PDB entry 3DBR | X-ray diffraction, 3.05 A resolution | chains E and F of the 3 polymer chains in the assembly

== Chain E ==
Name: NEDD8-activating enzyme E1 regulatory subunit
Source organism: Homo sapiens
UniProt: Q13564 (ULA1_HUMAN); numbering as in UniProt; present here: 1-253, 259-534
Amino-acid sequence (531 residues; row label = number of the first residue in the row; note: 5 numbers in that range are skipped by the numbering (no residue carries them; nothing is unmodelled there); numbers below 1 keep their minus sign (Gly-1 is residue -1)):
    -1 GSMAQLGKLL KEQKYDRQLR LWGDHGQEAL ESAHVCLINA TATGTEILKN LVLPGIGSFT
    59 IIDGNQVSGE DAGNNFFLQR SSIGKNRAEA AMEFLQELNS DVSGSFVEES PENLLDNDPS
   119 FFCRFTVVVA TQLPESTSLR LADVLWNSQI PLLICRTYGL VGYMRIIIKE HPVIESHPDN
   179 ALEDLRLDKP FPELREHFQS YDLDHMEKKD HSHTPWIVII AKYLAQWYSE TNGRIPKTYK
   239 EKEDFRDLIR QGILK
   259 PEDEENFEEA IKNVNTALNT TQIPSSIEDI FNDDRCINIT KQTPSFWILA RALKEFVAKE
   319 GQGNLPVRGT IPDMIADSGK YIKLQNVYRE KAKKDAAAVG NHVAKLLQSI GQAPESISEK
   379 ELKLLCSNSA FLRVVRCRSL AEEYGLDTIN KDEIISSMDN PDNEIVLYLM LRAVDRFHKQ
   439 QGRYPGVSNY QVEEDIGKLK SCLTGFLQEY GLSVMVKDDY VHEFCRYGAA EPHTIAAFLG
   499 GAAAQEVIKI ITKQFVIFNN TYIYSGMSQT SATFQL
Not modelled in the structure: -1 to 5, 202-210
Construct notes: expression tag (-1 to 0)
Curated features (UniProtKB/Swiss-Prot):
  - region: Asp331 to Asn344 (Interaction with UBA3)
  - site: His211 (Interaction with UBA3)
  - modified residue: Ala2 (N-acetylalanine), Lys6 (N6-acetyllysine), Lys341 (N6-acetyllysine)
  - natural variant: Leu49 (L49F: In NEDFIH; uncertain significance), Arg85 (R85Q: In NEDFIH; uncertain significance), Cys294 (C294W: In NEDFIH; uncertain significance), Arg430 (R430Q: In NEDFIH; uncertain significance)
  - mutagenesis: Asp331 (D331A: Impairs the formation of the NEDD8-UBA3 thioester)

== Chain F ==
Name: NEDD8-activating enzyme E1 catalytic subunit
Source organism: Homo sapiens
Notes: EC 6.3.2.-
UniProt: Q8TBC4 (UBA3_HUMAN); residues 12-442 here correspond to UniProt positions 33-463 (UniProt number = residue number + 21)
Amino-acid sequence (434 residues; numbered 9 to 442; the number before each row is that of its first residue):
     9 MKLDWEGRWN HVKKFLERSG PFTHPDFEPS TESLQFLLDT CKVLVIGAGG LGCELLKNLA
    69 LSGFRQIHVI DMDTIDVSNL NRQFLFRPKD IGRPKAEVAA EFLNDRVPNC NVVPHFNKIQ
   129 DFNDTFYRQF HIIVCGLDSI IARRWINGML ISLLNYEDGV LDPSSIVPLI DGGTEGFKGN
   189 AQVILPGMTA CIECTLELYP PQVNFPMATI ASMPRLPEHC IEYVRMLQWP KEQPFGEGVP
   249 LDGDDPEHIQ WIFQKSLERA SQYNIRGVTY RLTQGVVKRI IPAVASTNAV IAAVCATEVF
   309 KIATSAYIPL NNYLVFNDVD GLYTYTFEAE RKENCPACSQ LPQNIQFSPS AKLQEVLDYL
   369 TNSASLQMKS PAITATLEGK NRTLYLQSVT SIEERTRPNL SKTLKELGLV DGQELAVADV
   429 TTPQTVLFKL HFTS
Not modelled in the structure: 9-10, 442
Construct notes: expression tag (9-11); engineered mutation Gln190 (Arg211 in Q8TBC4), Ala216 (Cys237 in Q8TBC4)
Curated features (UniProtKB/Swiss-Prot):
  - region: His32 to Cys49 (Interaction with UBE2M N-terminus), Arg136 to Ile140 (Interaction with UBE2M N-terminus), Pro171 to Met196 (Interaction with UBE2M N-terminus), Leu206 to Pro208 (Interaction with NEDD8), Met221 to His227 (Interaction with NAE1), Tyr271 to Arg274 (Interaction with NAE1), Ile310 to Pro317 (Interaction with UBE2M N-terminus), Tyr331 to Glu336 (Interaction with NEDD8)
Ion coordination: Zn2+: Cys199, Cys202, Cys343, Cys346
From the paper describing this entry:
  - mutagenesis - R190Q (Kd of 1.02 +/- 0.1 uM): increased binding to NEDD8Ala72Arg
  - mutagenesis - R190Q: decreased binding to NEDD8Ala72 (wt)
  - mutagenesis - R190Q: increased catalytic activity on NEDD8Ala72Arg
  - mutagenesis - R190Q: increased binding to wild-type ubiquitin

== How chain E and chain F interact ==
Pairs across the interface (166):
  Gln11(E) - Val85(F)
  Gln11(E) - Ser86(F)
  Lys12(E) - Val85(F)
  Lys12(E) - Ser86(F)
  Lys12(E) - Asn89(F)
  Arg15(E) - Ser86(F)  hydrogen bond
  Arg15(E) - Arg90(F)
  Arg15(E) - Lys286(F)
  Arg15(E) - Ile288(F)
  Arg15(E) - Pro290(F)
  Arg15(E) - Ala291(F)  hydrogen bond (backbone-backbone)
  Gln16(E) - Asn89(F)  hydrogen bond
  Gln16(E) - Ala291(F)
  Gln16(E) - Val292(F)
  Leu17(E) - Arg279(F)
  Arg18(E) - Arg279(F)  hydrogen bond (side chain-backbone)
  Arg18(E) - Gln282(F)
  Arg18(E) - Ile288(F)
  Arg18(E) - Pro290(F)
  Leu19(E) - Phe185(F)  hydrophobic
  Leu19(E) - Pro290(F)  hydrophobic
  Leu19(E) - Val292(F)  hydrophobic
  Trp20(E) - Val292(F)  hydrophobic
  Asp22(E) - Arg279(F)  salt bridge
  Glu44(E) - Glu62(F)
  Glu44(E) - Lys65(F)  salt bridge
  Lys47(E) - Glu62(F)  salt bridge
  Lys47(E) - Lys65(F)
  Asn48(E) - Ala293(F)
  Asn48(E) - Ala297(F)
  Leu51(E) - Leu88(F)
  Leu51(E) - Asn89(F)
  Leu51(E) - Phe92(F)  hydrophobic
  Gly67(E) - Trp13(F)  hydrogen bond (backbone-side chain)
  Gly67(E) - Glu14(F)
  Gly67(E) - Gly15(F)
  Gly67(E) - Arg16(F)
  Glu68(E) - Gly15(F)
  Glu68(E) - Asn18(F)  hydrogen bond
  Glu68(E) - His19(F)
  Ala70(E) - Trp13(F)  hydrophobic
  Gly71(E) - Trp13(F)
  Gly71(E) - Arg16(F)
  Gly71(E) - Leu69(F)
  Asn72(E) - His19(F)  hydrogen bond
  Asn72(E) - Leu69(F)
  Phe74(E) - Lys65(F)
  Phe74(E) - Leu69(F)
  Phe74(E) - Phe92(F)  hydrophobic
  Phe74(E) - Leu93(F)  hydrophobic
  Phe74(E) - Phe110(F)  hydrophobic
  Phe74(E) - Arg114(F)  hydrogen bond (backbone-side chain)
  Phe75(E) - Arg114(F)
  Gln77(E) - Asp113(F)
  Gln77(E) - Arg114(F)
  Arg78(E) - Trp13(F)
  Ile81(E) - Trp13(F)
  Phe92(E) - Arg114(F)
  Glu95(E) - Arg95(F)  hydrogen bond (backbone-side chain)
  Leu96(E) - Phe92(F)  hydrophobic
  Leu96(E) - Arg95(F)
  Leu158(E) - Phe23(F)  hydrophobic
  Leu158(E) - Tyr315(F)
  His175(E) - Val327(F)
  Asp177(E) - Lys186(F)  salt bridge
  Asp177(E) - Asn325(F)
  Asp177(E) - Val327(F)
  His211(E) - Met221(F)  hydrogen bond
  Asp331(E) - Arg223(F)  salt bridge
  Asp331(E) - Leu224(F)
  Met332(E) - Arg223(F)  hydrogen bond (backbone-side chain)
  Ile333(E) - Arg223(F)
  Ala334(E) - Met221(F)
  Ala334(E) - Arg223(F)  hydrogen bond (backbone-side chain)
  Ser336(E) - Ser220(F)  hydrogen bond (side chain-backbone)
  Ser336(E) - Met221(F)
  Ser336(E) - Pro222(F)  hydrogen bond (side chain-backbone)
  Ser336(E) - Tyr271(F)
  Tyr339(E) - Arg223(F)
  Ile340(E) - Tyr271(F)
  Ile340(E) - Asn272(F)
  Ile340(E) - Ile273(F)  hydrophobic
  Arg347(E) - Arg274(F)
  Arg391(E) - Asp328(F)  salt bridge
  Gly444(E) - Arg26(F)  hydrogen bond (backbone-side chain)
  Val445(E) - Lys22(F)
  Val445(E) - Arg26(F)  hydrogen bond (backbone-side chain)
  Ser446(E) - Arg26(F)
  Asn447(E) - Glu25(F)
  Asn447(E) - Arg26(F)
  Val450(E) - Arg26(F)
  Asp477(E) - Pro29(F)
  Asp477(E) - Phe30(F)
  Tyr478(E) - Phe30(F)  hydrophobic
  His480(E) - Pro29(F)
  Glu481(E) - Gly28(F)
  Glu481(E) - Pro29(F)
  Glu481(E) - Phe30(F)  hydrogen bond (side chain-backbone)
  Glu481(E) - Tyr315(F)  hydrogen bond
  Cys483(E) - Arg26(F)  hydrogen bond (backbone-side chain)
  Arg484(E) - Lys22(F)
  Arg484(E) - Phe23(F)  hydrogen bond (side chain-backbone)
  Arg484(E) - Arg26(F)  hydrogen bond (side chain-backbone)
  Arg484(E) - Ser27(F)
  Arg484(E) - Gly28(F)
  Arg484(E) - Thr31(F)
  Arg484(E) - Phe35(F)
  Arg484(E) - Ala314(F)  hydrogen bond (side chain-backbone)
  Arg484(E) - Tyr315(F)  hydrogen bond
  Tyr485(E) - Lys22(F)
  Tyr485(E) - Phe23(F)  hydrophobic
  Tyr485(E) - Tyr315(F)
  Gly486(E) - Lys22(F)
  Gly486(E) - Arg26(F)
  Ala488(E) - His19(F)
  Glu489(E) - His19(F)  hydrogen bond (backbone-side chain)
  Pro490(E) - His19(F)
  His491(E) - Lys65(F)  hydrogen bond
  His491(E) - Asn66(F)
  His491(E) - Leu69(F)
  Thr492(E) - Ser70(F)
  Thr492(E) - Ala301(F)
  Thr492(E) - Ala304(F)
  Thr492(E) - Thr305(F)  hydrogen bond
  Ile493(E) - Thr305(F)
  Ala495(E) - Asn66(F)
  Ala495(E) - Ala301(F)  hydrophobic
  Phe496(E) - Val298(F)  hydrophobic
  Phe496(E) - Ala301(F)
  Phe496(E) - Val302(F)  hydrophobic
  Gly499(E) - Ser294(F)
  Gly499(E) - Ala297(F)
  Gly499(E) - Val298(F)
  Ala500(E) - Val298(F)
  Gln503(E) - Phe185(F)
  Gln503(E) - Ser294(F)  hydrogen bond
  Gln503(E) - Asp326(F)
  Glu504(E) - Asp326(F)
  Glu504(E) - Leu330(F)
  Lys507(E) - Asp326(F)  salt bridge
  Lys507(E) - Val327(F)
  Lys507(E) - Gly329(F)  hydrogen bond (side chain-backbone)
  Phe513(E) - Phe185(F)  hydrophobic
  Phe513(E) - Val327(F)
  Val514(E) - Val327(F)  hydrogen bond (backbone-backbone)
  Val514(E) - Asp328(F)
  Val514(E) - Gly329(F)  hydrogen bond (backbone-backbone)
  Ile515(E) - Gly329(F)
  Phe516(E) - Gly329(F)
  Tyr520(E) - Leu330(F)  hydrophobic
  Tyr520(E) - Thr332(F)
  Gly524(E) - Lys309(F)  hydrogen bond (backbone-side chain)
  Met525(E) - Phe30(F)  hydrophobic
  Met525(E) - Lys309(F)  hydrogen bond (backbone-side chain)
  Met525(E) - Tyr315(F)  hydrophobic
  Ser526(E) - Leu318(F)
  Gln527(E) - Val302(F)
  Gln527(E) - Thr305(F)
  Gln527(E) - Glu306(F)  hydrogen bond
  Gln527(E) - Lys309(F)
  Gln527(E) - Leu318(F)
  Gln527(E) - Leu322(F)
  Gln527(E) - Thr334(F)  hydrogen bond (backbone-side chain)
  Thr528(E) - Thr334(F)
  Ser529(E) - Thr332(F)  hydrogen bond
  Thr531(E) - Leu330(F)
Interface residues without a listed pair, chain E (87 interface residues in all): Glu10, Tyr13, Asp14, Pro52, Asn73, Gly157, Met162, Asp335, Gln343, Tyr522
Interface residues without a listed pair, chain F (81 interface residues in all): Leu11, Trp17, Leu111, Val115, Gly184, His227, Gly283, Ile289, Ile316

== In short ==
Chain E and chain F form an interface of 87 and 81 residues respectively; the contacts include 35 hydrogen
bonds and 7 salt bridges. Among the polar pairs are Asp22(E)-Arg279(F), Glu44(E)-Lys65(F) and
Lys47(E)-Glu62(F). From the paper: R190Q of chain F increases binding to NEDD8Ala72Arg; R190Q of chain F
reduces binding to NEDD8Ala72 (wt).
Chain E is NEDD8-activating enzyme E1 regulatory subunit and chain F is NEDD8-activating enzyme E1 catalytic
subunit, both from Homo sapiens; the structure, Structural Dissection of a Gating Mechanism Preventing
Misactivation of Ubiquitin by NEDD8's E1 (APPBP1-UBA3Arg190Gln-NEDD8Ala72Arg), was determined by X-ray
diffraction together with 3DBH and 3DBL from the same study.
